Entry 3OEP (X-ray diffraction, 1.75 A resolution); this record covers chain A.

[Chain A]
Protein: Putative uncharacterized protein TTHA0988
From: Thermus thermophilus
UniProt: Q5SJM0 (Q5SJM0_THET8); residues 1-494 here = UniProt positions 1-494
Amino-acid sequence (494 residues; row label = number of the first residue in the row):
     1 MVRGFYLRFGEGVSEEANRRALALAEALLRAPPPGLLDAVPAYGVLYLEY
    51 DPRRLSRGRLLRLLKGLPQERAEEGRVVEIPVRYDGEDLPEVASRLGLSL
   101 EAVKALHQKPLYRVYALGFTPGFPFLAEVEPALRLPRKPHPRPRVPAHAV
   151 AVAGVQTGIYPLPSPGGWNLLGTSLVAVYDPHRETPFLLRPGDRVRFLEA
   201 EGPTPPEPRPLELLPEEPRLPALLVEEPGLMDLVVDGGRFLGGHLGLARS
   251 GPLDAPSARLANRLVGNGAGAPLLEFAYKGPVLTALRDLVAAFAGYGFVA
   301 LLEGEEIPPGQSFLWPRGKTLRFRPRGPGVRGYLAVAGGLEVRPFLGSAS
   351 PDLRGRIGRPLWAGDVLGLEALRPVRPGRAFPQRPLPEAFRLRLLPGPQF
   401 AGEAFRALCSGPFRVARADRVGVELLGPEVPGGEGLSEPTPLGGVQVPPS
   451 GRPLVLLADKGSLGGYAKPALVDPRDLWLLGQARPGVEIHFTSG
Disordered / not traced: 69-75, 494
What the authors report for this chain:
  - contacts within the chain: Arg137-Glu434 (salt bridge)
  - conformationally variable residues (domain motion, order/disorder transition): Gln69 to Arg76, Pro90, Leu100

[In short]
From the paper: conformational variability at Gln69, Pro90 and Leu100; contacts within the chain involving
Arg137 and Glu434.
Chain A is Putative uncharacterized protein TTHA0988 (Thermus thermophilus); the structure, Crystal structure
of TTHA0988 in space group P43212, was determined by X-ray diffraction (same publication as 3OPF and 3ORE).
